Entry 6M4H (electron microscopy, 3.90 A resolution); this record covers chains G and H of the 10 polymer chains in the assembly.

Chain G:
Name: Histone H2A-Bbd type 2/3
From: Homo sapiens
UniProt: P0C5Z0 (H2AB2_HUMAN); residues 0-114 here correspond to UniProt positions 1-115 (UniProt number = residue number + 1)
Amino-acid sequence (115 residues; each row starts with the number of its first residue; numbering starts at 0):
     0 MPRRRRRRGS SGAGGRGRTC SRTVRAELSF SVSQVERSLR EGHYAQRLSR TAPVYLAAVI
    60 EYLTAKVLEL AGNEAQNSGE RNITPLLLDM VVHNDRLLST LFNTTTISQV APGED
Unresolved in the structure: 0-19, 110-114
UniProt features mapped onto this chain:
  - region: Leu86 to Asp114 (Docking domain)

Chain H:
Name: Histone H2B type 2-E
From: Homo sapiens
UniProt: Q16778 (H2B2E_HUMAN); residues 0-125 here correspond to UniProt positions 1-126 (UniProt number = residue number + 1)
Amino-acid sequence (126 residues; each row starts with the number of its first residue; numbering starts at 0):
     0 MPEPAKSAPA PKKGSKKAVT KAQKKDGKKR KRSRKESYSI YVYKVLKQVH PDTGISSKAM
    60 GIMNSFVNDI FERIAGEASR LAHYNKRSTI TSREIQTAVR LLLPGELAKH AVSEGTKAVT
   120 KYTSSK
Unresolved in the structure: 0-35, 124-125
UniProt features mapped onto this chain:
  - modified residue: Pro1 (N-acetylproline), Glu2 (ADP-ribosyl glutamic acid), Lys5 (N6-(2-hydroxyisobutyryl)lysine), Ser6 (ADP-ribosylserine), Lys11 (N6-(beta-hydroxybutyryl)lysine), Lys12 (N6-(2-hydroxyisobutyryl)lysine), Ser14 (Phosphoserine), Lys15 (N6-acetyllysine), Lys16 (N6-(beta-hydroxybutyryl)lysine), Lys20 (N6-(2-hydroxyisobutyryl)lysine), Lys23 (N6-(2-hydroxyisobutyryl)lysine), Lys24 (N6-(2-hydroxyisobutyryl)lysine), Lys34 (N6-(2-hydroxyisobutyryl)lysine), Glu35 (PolyADP-ribosyl glutamic acid), Ser36 (Phosphoserine), Lys43 (N6-(2-hydroxyisobutyryl)lysine), Lys46 (N6-(2-hydroxyisobutyryl)lysine), Lys57 (N6,N6-dimethyllysine), Arg79 (Dimethylated arginine), Lys85 (N6,N6,N6-trimethyllysine) and 6 more in UniProt
  - glycosylation: Ser112 (O-linked (GlcNAc) serine)
  - cross-link (Glycyl lysine isopeptide (Lys-Gly)): Lys5 (interchain with G-Cter in SUMO2), Lys20 (interchain with G-Cter in SUMO2), Lys34 (interchain with G-Cter in ubiquitin), Lys120 (interchain with G-Cter in ubiquitin)

Interface between chain G and chain H:
Contacting residue pairs - 92 pairs, chain G then chain H:
  Arg21(G) - Tyr121(H)
  Arg24(G) - Lys120(H)
  Arg24(G) - Tyr121(H)  hydrogen bond (side chain-backbone)
  Arg24(G) - Ser123(H)  hydrogen bond (side chain-backbone)
  Glu26(G) - Lys120(H)
  Ser28(G) - Tyr40(H)
  Ser28(G) - Lys43(H)
  Ser28(G) - Gln47(H)  hydrogen bond
  Phe29(G) - Tyr40(H)  hydrophobic
  Ser30(G) - Tyr40(H)
  Gln33(G) - Ser36(H)  hydrogen bond
  Gln33(G) - Tyr37(H)
  Gln33(G) - Tyr40(H)
  Val34(G) - Phe70(H)  hydrophobic
  Ser37(G) - Tyr37(H)  hydrogen bond
  Ser37(G) - Phe70(H)
  Leu38(G) - Phe70(H)  hydrophobic
  Leu38(G) - Ala74(H)  hydrophobic
  Tyr43(G) - Glu71(H)
  Tyr43(G) - Ala74(H)
  Tyr43(G) - Ser78(H)  hydrogen bond (backbone-side chain)
  Tyr43(G) - Ile89(H)
  Ala44(G) - Ser87(H)
  Ala44(G) - Ile89(H)  hydrophobic
  Gln45(G) - Ser87(H)  hydrogen bond (backbone-backbone)
  Arg46(G) - Ser87(H)
  Arg46(G) - Thr88(H)  hydrogen bond (backbone-side chain)
  Arg46(G) - Ile89(H)  hydrogen bond (backbone-backbone)
  Leu47(G) - Thr88(H)  hydrogen bond (backbone-side chain)
  Leu47(G) - Ile89(H)
  Ser48(G) - Ile89(H)  hydrogen bond (backbone-backbone)
  Ser48(G) - Thr90(H)
  Arg49(G) - Tyr121(H)
  Thr50(G) - Ser91(H)
  Thr50(G) - Val118(H)
  Thr50(G) - Tyr121(H)
  Ala51(G) - Ile89(H)
  Ala51(G) - Thr90(H)
  Ala51(G) - Ser91(H)
  Val53(G) - Val118(H)  hydrophobic
  Val53(G) - Tyr121(H)  hydrophobic
  Tyr54(G) - Ser91(H)
  Tyr54(G) - Ile94(H)  hydrophobic
  Tyr54(G) - Gln95(H)
  Tyr54(G) - Val111(H)  hydrogen bond (side chain-backbone)
  Tyr54(G) - Gly114(H)
  Tyr54(G) - Thr115(H)
  Tyr54(G) - Val118(H)  hydrophobic
  Leu55(G) - Phe70(H)  hydrophobic
  Leu55(G) - Ile73(H)  hydrophobic
  Ala57(G) - Glu113(H)
  Ala57(G) - Ala117(H)  hydrophobic
  Val58(G) - Ala110(H)  hydrophobic
  Ile59(G) - Val66(H)  hydrophobic
  Tyr61(G) - His109(H)
  Tyr61(G) - Glu113(H)
  Leu62(G) - Leu102(H)  hydrophobic
  Thr63(G) - Val66(H)
  Ala64(G) - Val44(H)  hydrophobic
  Val66(G) - Met62(H)  hydrophobic
  Leu67(G) - Val41(H)  hydrophobic
  Leu67(G) - His49(H)
  Leu67(G) - Met62(H)  hydrophobic
  Glu68(G) - Val48(H)
  Glu68(G) - His49(H)  hydrogen bond (backbone-side chain)
  Gly71(G) - His49(H)
  Asn72(G) - His49(H)  hydrogen bond (backbone-side chain)
  Gln75(G) - His49(H)
  Arg80(G) - Thr52(H)
  Arg80(G) - Gly53(H)  hydrogen bond (backbone-backbone)
  Asn81(G) - Gly53(H)
  Asn81(G) - Ile54(H)
  Ile82(G) - Thr52(H)
  Ile82(G) - Gly53(H)  hydrogen bond (backbone-backbone)
  Ile82(G) - Ile54(H)
  Ile82(G) - Ser55(H)  hydrogen bond (backbone-backbone)
  Ile82(G) - Ala58(H)
  Pro84(G) - Lys57(H)
  Pro84(G) - Ala58(H)
  Pro84(G) - Ile61(H)  hydrophobic
  Leu87(G) - Ala58(H)  hydrophobic
  Leu87(G) - Ile61(H)  hydrophobic
  Leu87(G) - Met62(H)  hydrophobic
  Arg95(G) - Glu105(H)  salt bridge
  Leu96(G) - Glu105(H)
  Leu96(G) - Leu106(H)
  Leu97(G) - Leu106(H)  hydrophobic
  Thr99(G) - Pro103(H)
  Leu100(G) - Phe65(H)  hydrophobic
  Phe101(G) - Phe65(H)  hydrophobic
  Ile106(G) - Ile61(H)  hydrophobic
  Val109(G) - Lys57(H)
Other interface residues (no listed pair), chain G (54 interface residues in all): Ala25, Leu27, Glu60, Ala74, Thr83, Gln108
Other interface residues (no listed pair), chain H (52 interface residues in all): Leu45, Ile69, Arg72, Gly75, Val98, Thr122

In short:
54 residues of chain G face 52 of chain H across their interface; the contacts include 17 hydrogen bonds and 1
salt bridge. Polar contacts include Arg95(G)-Glu105(H), Arg24(G)-Tyr121(H) and Arg24(G)-Ser123(H).
Here chain G is Histone H2A-Bbd type 2/3 and chain H is Histone H2B type 2-E, both from Homo sapiens. Entry
6M4H (Structural mechanism of nucleosome dynamics governed by human histone variants H2A.B and H2A.Z.2.2) was
determined by electron microscopy together with 6M4G from the same study.
